2XAO - chain A; structure by X-ray diffraction, 2.90 A resolution.

# Chain A
Protein: Inositol-pentakisphosphate 2-kinase
Organism: Arabidopsis thaliana
Notes: EC 2.7.1.158
Reference sequence: Q93YN9 (IPPK_ARATH); numbering as in UniProt (aligned over 1-451)
Amino-acid sequence (451 residues; numbered 1 to 451; the number before each row is that of its first residue):
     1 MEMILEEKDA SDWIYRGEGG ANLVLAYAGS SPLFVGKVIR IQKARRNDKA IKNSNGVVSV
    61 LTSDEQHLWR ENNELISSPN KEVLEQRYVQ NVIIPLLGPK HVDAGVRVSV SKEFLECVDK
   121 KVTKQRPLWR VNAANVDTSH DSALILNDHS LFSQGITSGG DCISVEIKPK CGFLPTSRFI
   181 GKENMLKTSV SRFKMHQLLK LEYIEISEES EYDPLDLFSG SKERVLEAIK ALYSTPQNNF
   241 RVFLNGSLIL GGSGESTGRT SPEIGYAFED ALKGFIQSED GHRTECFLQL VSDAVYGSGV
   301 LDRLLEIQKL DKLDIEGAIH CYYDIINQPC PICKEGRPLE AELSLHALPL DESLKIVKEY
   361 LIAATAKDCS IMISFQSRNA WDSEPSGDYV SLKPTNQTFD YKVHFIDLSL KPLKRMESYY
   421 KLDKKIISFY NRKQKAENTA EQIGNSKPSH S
Not modelled in the structure: 1-2, 49-58, 154-159, 253-254, 336-341, 379-385, 438-451
Sequence notes: conflict Ser-54 (Ala in Q93YN9), Gln-90 (Lys in Q93YN9), Ile-204 (Asn in Q93YN9), Arg-224 (Ser in Q93YN9), Cys-321 (Ser in Q93YN9), Ile-325 (Leu in Q93YN9)
Bound ions: Zn2+: His-320, Cys-330, Cys-333, His-346
Ligand contacts: myo-inositol-(1,3,4,5,6)-pentakisphosphate (5MY): Gly-20, Ala-21, Arg-45, Arg-130, Lys-168, Lys-170, His-196, Lys-200, Asn-238, Ala-364, Asp-368, Lys-411, Arg-415, Tyr-419, Leu-422
Curated features (UniProtKB/Swiss-Prot):
  - motif: Glu-166 to Lys-170 (EXKPK motif)
  - binding site (ATP): Gly-19 to Asn-22, Arg-40, Asn-147 to His-149, Glu-166 to Lys-168, Arg-241, Asp-407
  - binding site (substrate): Arg-45, Arg-130, Lys-170, Lys-200, Asn-238, Asp-368, Lys-411, Arg-415, Tyr-419
  - binding site (Zn(2+)): His-320, Cys-330, Cys-333, His-346
  - modified residue: Met-1 (N-acetylmethionine)
What the authors report for this chain:
  - mutagenesis - C330S, C333S, H346N: decreased stability
  - mutagenesis - R40V, R130I, K170S, D407A: decreased catalytic activity
  - mutagenesis - R40V, N238A (2- to 3-fold): decreased binding to ATP
  - mutagenesis - K168A, K168N, D368A, K411A: abolished catalytic activity
  - mutagenesis - E85A, N238A: unchanged catalytic activity

# Overview
Bound to chain A: myo-inositol-(1,3,4,5,6)-pentakisphosphate. His-320, Cys-330, Cys-333 and His-346 form the
Zn2+ site. Curated annotation (UniProt) lists 13 ATP-binding residues, 9 substrate-binding residues and 4
Zn2+-binding residues. The paper reports that R40V, R130I and K170S, among others, reduce catalytic activity;
K168A, K168N and D368A, among others, abolish catalytic activity; 13 substitutions were tested in all.
Chain A is Inositol-pentakisphosphate 2-kinase (Arabidopsis thaliana); the structure, Inositol
1,3,4,5,6-pentakisphosphate 2-kinase from A. thaliana in complex with IP5, was determined by X-ray diffraction
(same publication as 2XAL, 2XAM, 2XAN and 2XAR).
